Entry 8ZAA (electron microscopy, 3.46 A resolution); this record covers chains C and D of the 4 polymer chains in the assembly.

[Chain C (and D)]
Molecule: Butyrophilin subfamily 3 member A1
Organism: Homo sapiens
Notes: chain D of this document is another copy of the same molecule, construct and numbering; everything in this record applies to it too
UniProt: O00481 (BT3A1_HUMAN); residues 258-484 here correspond to UniProt positions 287-513 (UniProt number = residue number + 29)
Sequence (227 residues; each row starts with the number of its first residue):
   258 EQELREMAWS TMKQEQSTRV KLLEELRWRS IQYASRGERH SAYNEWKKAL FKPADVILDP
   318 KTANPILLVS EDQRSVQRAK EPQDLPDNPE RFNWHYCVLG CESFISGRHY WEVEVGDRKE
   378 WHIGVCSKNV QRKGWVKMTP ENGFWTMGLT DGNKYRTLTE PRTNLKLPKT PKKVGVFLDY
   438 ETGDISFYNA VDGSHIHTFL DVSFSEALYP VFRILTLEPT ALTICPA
Sequence notes: variant T427 (Pro456 in O00481)

[How chain C and chain D interact]
Pairs across the interface - 46 pairs, chain C then chain D:
  L279(C) with L279(D), hydrophobic
  E282(C) with R365(D), salt bridge
  L283(C) with R286(D)
  W285(C) with E302(D); L307(D)
  R286(C) with L283(D); L307(D); R365(D); D436(D), salt bridge
  S287(C) with Y290(D)
  I288(C) with W303(D)
  Q289(C) with W303(D); L307(D); F308(D)
  Y290(C) with S287(D); A291(D)
  A291(C) with G294(D); E295(D); R296(D)
  S292(C) with E295(D); Y445(D); H452(D)
  R293(C) with A291(D); E295(D); Y445(D), hydrogen bond; H452(D)
  G294(C) with A291(D); E295(D), hydrogen bond (backbone-side chain)
  E295(C) with A291(D); S292(D)
  R296(C) with S292(D)
  A299(C) with I288(D), hydrophobic
  E302(C) with W285(D)
  W303(C) with W285(D), hydrophobic; I288(D); Q289(D)
  L307(C) with R286(D); Q289(D)
  F308(C) with Q289(D)
  R365(C) with R286(D)
  T439(C) with R286(D)
  D441(C) with Y290(D), hydrogen bond
  Y445(C) with Q289(D)
  G450(C) with S292(D)
  T455(C) with R293(D)
  L457(C) with R293(D)
Other interface residues (no listed pair), chain C (29 interface residues in all): S443, H452
Other interface residues (no listed pair), chain D (27 interface residues in all): E282, H297, A306, T439, T455

[Overview]
29 residues of chain C and 27 residues of chain D are in contact, with 3 hydrogen bonds and 2 salt bridges.
Among the polar pairs are E282(C)-R365(D), R286(C)-D436(D) and R293(C)-Y445(D).
Both chains are Butyrophilin subfamily 3 member A1 (Homo sapiens). Entry 8ZAA (Cryo-EM structure of
intracellular HBMBPP-BTN2A1-BTN3A1 complex) was determined by electron microscopy together with 8ZA6, 8ZA9,
8ZD4 and 9II6 from the same study.
